4CW5 - chains A and B; structure by X-ray diffraction, 2.30 A resolution.

[Chain A (and B)]
Name: DFNA
Source organism: Bacillus amyloliquefaciens FZB42
Notes: fragment: enoyl reductase, residues 301-752; chain B of this document is another copy of the same molecule, construct and numbering; everything in this record applies to it too
UniProtKB: A7Z6E3 (A7Z6E3_BACA2); residue numbers follow UniProt; this construct covers 301-752
Chain sequence (454 residues; each row starts with the number of its first residue):
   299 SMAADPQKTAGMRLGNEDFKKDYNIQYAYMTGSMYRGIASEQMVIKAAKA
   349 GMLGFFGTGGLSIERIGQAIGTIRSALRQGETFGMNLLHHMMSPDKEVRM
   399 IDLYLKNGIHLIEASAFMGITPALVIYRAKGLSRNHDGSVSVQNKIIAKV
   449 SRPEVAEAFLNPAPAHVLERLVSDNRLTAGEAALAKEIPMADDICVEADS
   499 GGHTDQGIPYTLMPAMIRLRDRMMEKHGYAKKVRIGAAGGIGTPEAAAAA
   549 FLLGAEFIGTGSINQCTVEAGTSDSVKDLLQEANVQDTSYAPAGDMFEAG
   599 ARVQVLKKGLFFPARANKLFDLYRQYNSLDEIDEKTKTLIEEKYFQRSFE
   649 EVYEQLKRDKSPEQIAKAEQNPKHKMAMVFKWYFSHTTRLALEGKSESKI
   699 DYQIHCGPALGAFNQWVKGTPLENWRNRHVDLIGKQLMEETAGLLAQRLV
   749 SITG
Disordered / not traced: 299-303, 497-508 (chain B: 299-303, 498-508)
Construct notes: expression tag (299-300)
Modified positions: Mse-300 (selenomethionine); Mse-310, Mse-328, Mse-332, Mse-341, Mse-350, Mse-383, Mse-389, Mse-390, Mse-398, Mse-416, Mse-488, Mse-511, Mse-514, Mse-521, Mse-522, Mse-594, Mse-674, Mse-676, Mse-736 (selenomethionine; parent Met)
Residues lining bound ligands: FMN (flavin mononucleotide): Gly-330, Ser-331, Mse-332, Tyr-333, Ile-336, Asn-384, Leu-386, Glu-411, Ser-413, Lys-447, Glu-495, Ala-536, Gly-537, Gly-538, Ile-539, Thr-558, Gly-559, Ser-560, Gln-563, His-703, Cys-704, Ala-707

[Chain A / chain B interface]
Contacting residue pairs (30; chain A residue first):
  Thr-509(A) with Val-583(B)
  Pro-512(A) with Glu-543(B)
  Arg-516(A) with Gln-713(B)
  Glu-543(A) with Pro-512(B); Leu-551(B)
  Ala-546(A) with Leu-550(B)
  Ala-547(A) with Leu-550(B)
  Phe-549(A) with Arg-746(B)
  Leu-550(A) with Ala-546(B); Ala-547(B); Leu-550(B), hydrophobic; Leu-743(B), hydrophobic; Arg-746(B), hydrogen bond (backbone-side chain)
  Leu-551(A) with Glu-543(B); Ala-547(B), hydrophobic
  Gly-552(A) with Arg-746(B)
  Leu-743(A) with Leu-550(B), hydrophobic; Ile-750(B), hydrophobic
  Ala-744(A) with Ile-750(B)
  Arg-746(A) with Leu-550(B), hydrogen bond (side chain-backbone)
  Leu-747(A) with Leu-743(B), hydrophobic; Leu-747(B)
  Ile-750(A) with Leu-312(B); Phe-549(B); Leu-550(B), hydrophobic; Leu-743(B), hydrophobic
  Thr-751(A) with Arg-311(B), hydrogen bond (backbone-side chain); Leu-743(B); Leu-747(B)
  Gly-752(A) with Arg-311(B), hydrogen bond (backbone-side chain)
Other interface residues (no listed pair), chain A (22 interface residues in all): Arg-311, Leu-312, Pro-451, Ala-740, Val-748
Other interface residues (no listed pair), chain B (21 interface residues in all): Ala-544, Gln-584, Ala-710, Leu-742, Ala-744, Thr-751

[Overview]
22 residues of chain A and 21 residues of chain B are in contact; the contacts include 4 hydrogen bonds. Among
the polar pairs are Leu-550(A)/Arg-746(B), Thr-751(A)/Arg-311(B) and Gly-752(A)/Arg-311(B). Bound to chain A:
flavin mononucleotide.
Both chains are DFNA (Bacillus amyloliquefaciens FZB42). Entry 4CW5 (Crystal structure of the enoyl reductase
domain of DfnA from Bacillus amyloliquefaciens) was determined by X-ray diffraction, deposited together with
4CW4.
